PDB entry 9GGJ | X-ray diffraction, 2.00 A resolution | chains A and C of the 4 polymer chains in the assembly

[Chain A (and C)]
Name: Argininosuccinate lyase, chloroplastic
From: Arabidopsis thaliana
Notes: EC 4.3.2.1; chain C of this document is another copy of the same molecule, construct and numbering; everything in this record applies to it too
UniProt: Q9LEU8 (ARLY_ARATH); residues 56-517 here = UniProt positions 56-517
Sequence (465 residues; row label = number of the first residue in the row):
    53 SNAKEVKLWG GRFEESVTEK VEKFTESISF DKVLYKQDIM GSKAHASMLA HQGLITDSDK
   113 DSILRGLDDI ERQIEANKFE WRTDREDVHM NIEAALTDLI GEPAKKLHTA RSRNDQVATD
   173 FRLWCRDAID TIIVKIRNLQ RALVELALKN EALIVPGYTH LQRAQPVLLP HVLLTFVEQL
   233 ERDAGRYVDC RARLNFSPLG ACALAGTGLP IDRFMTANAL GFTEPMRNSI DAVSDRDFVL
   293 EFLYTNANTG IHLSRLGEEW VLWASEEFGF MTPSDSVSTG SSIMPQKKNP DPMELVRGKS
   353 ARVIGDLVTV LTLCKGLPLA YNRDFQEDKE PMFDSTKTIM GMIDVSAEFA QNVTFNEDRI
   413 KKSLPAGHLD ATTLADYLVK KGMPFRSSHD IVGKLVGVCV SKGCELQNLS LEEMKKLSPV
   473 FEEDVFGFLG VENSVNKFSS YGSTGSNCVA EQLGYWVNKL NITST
Unresolved in the structure: 53-66 (chain C: 53-67, 516-517)
Construct notes: expression tag (53-55)
Small-molecule neighbours:
  - argininosuccinate (AS1): Ser79, Asp83, Asp139, His141, Ser164, Arg165, Asn166, Val169, Ala255, Tyr373, Phe377, Gln378, Lys381
  - fumaric acid (FUM): Thr211, His212, Ala216, Gln217
UniProt features mapped onto this chain:
  - active site: His212 (Proton acceptor), Ser333 (Proton donor)
  - binding site (2-(N(omega)-L-arginino)succinate): Ser79, Asn166, Thr211, Asn341, Tyr373, Gln378, Lys381
  - site: Glu346 (Increases basicity of active site His)

[Interface between chain A and chain C]
Contacting residue pairs (80; chain A residue first):
  Tyr210(A) with Glu319(C), hydrogen bond
  Thr211(A) with Lys339(C), hydrogen bond; Asn341(C)
  His212(A) with Asn341(C); Pro342(C); Asp343(C), salt bridge; Glu346(C), salt bridge
  Leu213(A) with Val313(C), hydrophobic; Leu314(C), hydrophobic; Ser317(C)
  Gln214(A) with Ala316(C), hydrogen bond (side chain-backbone); Ser317(C); Lys339(C); Lys340(C); Asn341(C)
  Arg215(A) with Glu318(C), salt bridge; Glu319(C), salt bridge; Met336(C); Lys339(C)
  Ala216(A) with Met336(C); Lys339(C)
  Glu310(A) with Glu310(C)
  Leu314(A) with Leu213(C), hydrophobic; Leu314(C), hydrophobic
  Ala316(A) with Gln214(C), hydrogen bond (backbone-side chain)
  Ser317(A) with Leu213(C); Gln214(C)
  Glu318(A) with Arg215(C), salt bridge
  Glu319(A) with Tyr210(C), hydrogen bond; Arg215(C), salt bridge; Glu319(C); Phe320(C)
  Phe320(A) with Glu319(C)
  Ser334(A) with Arg438(C), hydrogen bond; Gly445(C)
  Ile335(A) with Ala423(C); Thr424(C); His441(C); Val444(C), hydrophobic; Val448(C)
  Met336(A) with Arg215(C); Ala216(C); His420(C); Leu421(C), hydrophobic
  Pro337(A) with Val448(C)
  Gln338(A) with Gly419(C), hydrogen bond (side chain-backbone)
  Lys339(A) with Thr211(C), hydrogen bond; Gln214(C); Arg215(C); Ala216(C)
  Lys340(A) with Gln214(C), hydrogen bond (backbone-side chain)
  Asn341(A) with Thr211(C); His212(C); Gln214(C)
  Pro342(A) with His212(C)
  Asp343(A) with His212(C), salt bridge
  Glu346(A) with His212(C), salt bridge
  Thr364(A) with Thr364(C); Lys367(C), hydrogen bond (backbone-side chain)
  Leu365(A) with Lys367(C), hydrogen bond (backbone-side chain)
  Lys367(A) with Thr364(C), hydrogen bond (side chain-backbone); Leu365(C), hydrogen bond (side chain-backbone); Lys367(C), hydrogen bond (side chain-backbone)
  Gly419(A) with Met336(C); Gln338(C)
  His420(A) with Met336(C); Gln338(C), hydrogen bond
  Leu421(A) with Met336(C), hydrophobic
  Ala423(A) with Ile335(C)
  Thr424(A) with Ile335(C)
  Ala427(A) with Ile335(C), hydrophobic
  His441(A) with Ser334(C); Ile335(C)
  Asp442(A) with Ser334(C)
  Val444(A) with Ile335(C), hydrophobic
  Gly445(A) with Ser334(C); Ile335(C)
  Val448(A) with Ile335(C); Pro337(C)
  Val452(A) with Gln338(C)
Other interface residues (no listed pair), chain A (43 interface residues in all): Val313, Phe322, Ala418
Other interface residues (no listed pair), chain C (40 interface residues in all): Val452

[In short]
43 residues of chain A and 40 residues of chain C are in contact; the contacts include 15 hydrogen bonds and 8
salt bridges. Among the polar pairs are His212(A)-Asp343(C), His212(A)-Glu346(C) and Arg215(A)-Glu318(C).
Chain A binds argininosuccinate and fumaric acid.
Chain A and chain C are both Argininosuccinate lyase, chloroplastic (Arabidopsis thaliana); the structure,
Crystal structure of argininosuccinate lyase from Arabidopsis thaliana (AtASL) in complex with biological
substrate and products ..., was determined by X-ray diffraction together with 9GGI from the same study.
